Entry 4AAQ (electron microscopy, 8.00 A resolution (low resolution: residue-level contacts below are approximate; hydrogen-bond / salt-bridge calls are withheld)); this record covers chains A and H of the 14 polymer chains in the assembly.

Chain A (and H):
Molecule: 60 kDa chaperonin
Organism: Escherichia coli
Notes: chain H of this document is another copy of the same molecule, construct and numbering; everything in this record applies to it too
UniProtKB: P0A6F5 (CH60_ECOLI); residue numbers follow UniProt; this construct covers 1-548
Chain sequence (548 residues; row label = number of the first residue in the row):
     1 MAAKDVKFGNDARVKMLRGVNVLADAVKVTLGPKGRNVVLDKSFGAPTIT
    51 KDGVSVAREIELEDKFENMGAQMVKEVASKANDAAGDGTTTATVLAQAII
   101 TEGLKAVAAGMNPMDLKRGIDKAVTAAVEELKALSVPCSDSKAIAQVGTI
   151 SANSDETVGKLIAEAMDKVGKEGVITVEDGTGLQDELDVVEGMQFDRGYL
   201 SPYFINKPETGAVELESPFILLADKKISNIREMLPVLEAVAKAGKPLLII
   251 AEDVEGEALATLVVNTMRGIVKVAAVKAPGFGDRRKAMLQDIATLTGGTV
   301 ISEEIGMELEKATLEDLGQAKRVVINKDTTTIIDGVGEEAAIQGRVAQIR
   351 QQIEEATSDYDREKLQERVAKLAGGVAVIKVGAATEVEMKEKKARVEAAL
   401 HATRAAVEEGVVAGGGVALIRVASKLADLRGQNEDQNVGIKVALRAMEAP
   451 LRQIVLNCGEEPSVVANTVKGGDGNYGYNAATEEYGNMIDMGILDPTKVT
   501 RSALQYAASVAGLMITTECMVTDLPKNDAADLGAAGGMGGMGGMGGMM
Unresolved in the structure: 1, 526-548
Sequence notes: engineered mutation Ala398 (Asp in P0A6F5)
Ion coordination: Mg2+: Asp87 (together with ATP)
Residues lining bound ligands: ATP: Leu31, Gly32, Pro33, Asp52, Gly53, Val54, Asn82, Asp87, Gly88, Thr89, Thr90, Thr91, Ile150, Gly414, Gly415, Gly416, Ile454, Tyr478, Asn479, Ala480, Ala481, Ile493, Asp495
Reported in the primary citation:
  - self-association interface (contacts with another copy of this molecule); pairs are residue here / residue on that copy: Arg452-Glu461 (salt bridge), Val464-Val464 (hydrophobic contact), Ala2, Asn37, Thr517
  - conformationally variable residues (domain motion): Asp83, Ala109, Lys327
  - binding site for the ligand ATP: Asp87
  - contacts within the chain: Asp83-Lys327 (salt bridge)

Chain A / chain H interface:
Pairs across the interface (7; chain A residue first):
  Arg452(A) - Glu461(H)
  Glu460(A) - Asn467(H)
  Glu461(A) - Arg452(H)
  Glu461(A) - Ser463(H)
  Glu461(A) - Asn467(H)
  Ser463(A) - Glu461(H)
  Ser463(A) - Val464(H)
Other interface residues (no listed pair), chain A (5 interface residues in all): Val464

Summary:
The chain A/chain H interface involves 5 residues from each chain. Chain A binds ATP. The paper reports a
binding site for the ligand ATP at Asp87(A); conformational variability at Asp83(A), Ala109(A) and Lys327(A).
Chain A and chain H are both 60 kDa chaperonin (Escherichia coli); the structure, ATP-triggered molecular
mechanics of the chaperonin GroEL, was determined by electron microscopy (same publication as 4AAR, 4AAS,
4AAU, 4AB2 and 4AB3).
